8CXH - chains A and D of the 10 polymer chains in the assembly; structure by electron microscopy, 3.20 A resolution.

[Chain A]
Molecule: Ankyrin repeat family A protein 2, Envelope E protein
From: Zika virus
Reference sequence: chimeric construct of Q9H9E1, A0A142DS37: residues -134 to 0 from Q9H9E1 (ANRA2_HUMAN) positions 1-135 (UniProt number = residue number + 135); residues 1-504 from A0A142DS37 positions 291-794 (UniProt number = residue number + 290)
Sequence (639 residues; row label = number of the first residue in the row; numbers below 1 keep their minus sign (Met-134 is residue -134)):
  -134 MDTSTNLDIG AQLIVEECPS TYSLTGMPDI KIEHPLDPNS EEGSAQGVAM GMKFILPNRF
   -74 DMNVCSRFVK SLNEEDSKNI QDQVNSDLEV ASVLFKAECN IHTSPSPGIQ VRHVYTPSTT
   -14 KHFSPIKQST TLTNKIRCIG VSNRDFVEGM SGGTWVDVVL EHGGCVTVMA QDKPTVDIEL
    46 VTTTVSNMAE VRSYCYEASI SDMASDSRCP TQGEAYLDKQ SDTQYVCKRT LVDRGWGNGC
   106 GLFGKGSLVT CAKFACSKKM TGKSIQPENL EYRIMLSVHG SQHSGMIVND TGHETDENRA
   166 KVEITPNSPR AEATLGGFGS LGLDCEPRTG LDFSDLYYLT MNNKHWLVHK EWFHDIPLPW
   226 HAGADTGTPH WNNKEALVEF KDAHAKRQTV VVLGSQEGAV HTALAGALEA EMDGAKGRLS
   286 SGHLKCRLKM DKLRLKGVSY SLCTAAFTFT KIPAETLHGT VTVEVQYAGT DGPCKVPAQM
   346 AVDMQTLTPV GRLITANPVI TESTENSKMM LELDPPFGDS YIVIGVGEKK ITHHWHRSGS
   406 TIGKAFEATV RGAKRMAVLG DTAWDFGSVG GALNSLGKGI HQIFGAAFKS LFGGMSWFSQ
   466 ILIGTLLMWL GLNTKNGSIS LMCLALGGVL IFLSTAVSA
Disordered / not traced: -134 to 0, 151-160, 502-504
Disulfides: Cys3-Cys30, Cys60-Cys121, Cys74-Cys105, Cys92-Cys116, Cys190-Cys291, Cys308-Cys339

[Chain D]
Molecule: Membrane M protein
From: Zika virus
Reference sequence: A0A1S6LXE0 (A0A1S6LXE0_ZIKV); residues -214 to 3208 here correspond to UniProt positions 1-3423 (UniProt number = residue number + 215)
Sequence (3423 residues; numbered -214 to 3208; the number before each row is that of its first residue; numbers below 1 keep their minus sign (Met-214 is residue -214)):
  -214 MKNPKKKSGG FRIVNMLKRG VARVSPFGGL KRLPAGLLLG HGPIRMVLAI LAFLRFTAIK
  -154 PSLGLINRWG SVGKKEAMEI IKKFKKDLAA MLRIINARKE KKRRGADTSV GIVGLLLTTA
   -94 MAAEVTRRGS AYYMYLDRND AGEAISFPTT LGMNKCYIQI MDLGHMCDAT MSYECPMLDE
   -34 GVEPDDVDCW CNTTSTWVVY GTCHHKKGEA RRSRRAVTLP SHSTRKLQTR SQTWLESREY
    26 TKHLIRVENW IFRNPGFALA AAAIAWLLGS STSQKVIYLV MILLIAPAYS IRCIGVSNRD
    86 FVEGMSGGTW VDVVLEHGGC VTVMAQDKPT VDIELVTTTV SNMAEVRSYC YEASISDMAS
   146 DSRCPTQGEA YLDKQSDTQY VCKRTLVDRG WGNGCGLFGK GSLVTCAKFA CSKKMTGKSI
   206 QPENLEYRIM LSVHGSQHSG MIVNDTGHET DENRAKVEIT PNSPRAEATL GGFGSLGLDC
   266 EPRTGLDFSD LYYLTMNNKH WLVHKEWFHD IPLPWHAGAD TGTPHWNNKE ALVEFKDAHA
   326 KRQTVVVLGS QEGAVHTALA GALEAEMDGA KGRLSSGHLK CRLKMDKLRL KGVSYSLCTA
   386 AFTFTKIPAE TLHGTVTVEV QYAGTDGPCK VPAQMAVDMQ TLTPVGRLIT ANPVITESTE
   446 NSKMMLELDP PFGDSYIVIG VGEKKITHHW HRSGSTIGKA FEATVRGAKR MAVLGDTAWD
   506 FGSVGGALNS LGKGIHQIFG AAFKSLFGGM SWFSQILIGT LLMWLGLNTK NGSISLMCLA
   566 LGGVLIFLST AVSADVGCSV DFSKKETRCG TGVFVYNDVE AWRDRYKYHP DSPRRLAAAV
   626 KQAWEDGICG ISSVSRMENI MWRSVEGELN AILEENGVQL TVVVGSVKNP MWRGPQRLPV
   686 PVNELPHGWK AWGKSYFVRA AKTNNSFVVD GDTLKECPLK HRAWNSFLVE DHGFGVFHTS
   746 VWLKVREDYS LECDPAVIGT AVKGKEAVHS DLGYWIESEK NDTWRLKRAH LIEMKTCEWP
   806 KSHTLWTDGI EESDLIIPKS LAGPLSHHNT REGYRTQMKG PWHSEELEIR FEECPGTKVH
   866 VEETCGTRGP SLRSTTASGR VIEEWCCREC TMPPLSFRAK DGCWYGMEIR PRKEPESNLV
   926 RSMVTAGSTD HMDHFSLGVL VILLMVQEGL KKRMTTKIII STSMAVLVAM ILGGFSMSDL
   986 AKLAILMGAT FAEMNTGGDV AHLALIAAFK VRPALLVSFI FRANWTPRES MLLALASCLL
  1046 QTAISALEGD LMVLINGFAL AWLAIRAMVV PRTDNITLAI LAALTPLARG TLLVAWRAGL
  1106 ATCGGFMLLS LKGKGSVKKN LPFVMALGLT AVRLVDPINV VGLLLLTRSG KRSWPPSEVL
  1166 TAVGLICALA GGFAKADIEM AGPMAAVGLL IVSYVVSGKS VDMYIERAGD ITWEKDAEVT
  1226 GNSPRLDVAL DESGDFSLVE DDGPPMREII LKVVLMTICG MNPIAIPFAA GAWYVYVKTG
  1286 KRSGALWDVP APKEVKKGET TDGVYRVMTR RLLGSTQVGV GVMQEGVFHT MWHVTKGSAL
  1346 RSGEGRLDPY WGDVKQDLVS YCGPWKLDAA WDGHSEVQLL AVPPGERARN IQTLPGIFKT
  1406 KDGDIGAVAL DYPAGTSGSP ILDKCGRVIG LYGNGVVIKN GSYVSAITQG RREEETPVEC
  1466 FEPSMLKKKQ LTVLDLHPGA GKTRRVLPEI VREAIKTRLR TVILAPTRVV AAEMEEALRG
  1526 LPVRYMTTAV NVTHSGTEIV DLMCHATFTS RLLQPIRVPN YNLYIMDEAH FTDPSSIAAR
  1586 GYISTRVEMG EAAAIFMTAT PPGTRDAFPD SNSPIMDTEV EVPERAWSSG FDWVTDHSGK
  1646 TVWFVPSVRN GNEIAACLTK AGKRVIQLSR KTFETEFQKT KHQEWDFVVT TDISEMGANF
  1706 KADRVIDSRR CLKPVILDGE RVILAGPMPV THASAAQRRG RIGRNPNKPG DEYLYGGGCA
  1766 ETDEDHAHWL EARMLLDNIY LQDGLIASLY RPEADKVAAI EGEFKLRTEQ RKTFVELMKR
  1826 GDLPVWLAYQ VASAGITYTD RRWCFDGTTN NTIMEDSVPA EVWTRHGEKR VLKPRWMDAR
  1886 VCSDHAALKS FKEFAAGKRG AAFGVMEALG TLPGHMTERF QEAIDNLAVL MRAETGSRPY
  1946 KAAAAQLPET LETIMLLGLL GTVSLGIFFV LMRNKGIGKM GFGMVTLGAS AWLMWLSEIE
  2006 PARIACVLIV VFLLLVVLIP EPEKQRSPQD NQMAIIIMVA VGLLGLITAN ELGWLERTKS
  2066 DLSHLMGRRE EGATIGFSMD IDLRPASAWA IYAALTTFIT PAVQHAVTTS YNNYSLMAMA
  2126 TQAGVLFGMG KGMPFYAWDF GVPLLMMGCY SQLTPLTLIV AIILLVAHYM YLIPGLQAAA
  2186 ARAAQKRTAA GIMKNPVVDG IVVTDIDTMT IDPQVEKKMG QVLLIAVAVS SAILSRTAWG
  2246 WGEAGALITA ATSTLWEGSP NKYWNSSTAT SLCNIFRGSY LAGASLIYTV TRNAGLVKRR
  2306 GGGTGETLGE KWKARLNQMS ALEFYSYKKS GITEVCREEA RRALKDGVAT GGHAVSRGSA
  2366 KLRWLVERGY LQPYGKVIDL GCGRGGWSYY AATIRKVQEV KGYTKGGPGH EEPVLVQSYG
  2426 WNIVRLKSGV DVFHMAAEPC DTLLCDIGES SSSPEVEEAR TLRVLSMVGD WLEKRPGAFC
  2486 IKVLCPYTST MMETLERLQR RYGGGLVRVP LSRNSTHEMY WVSGAKSNTI KSVSTTSQLL
  2546 LGRMDGPRRP VKYEEDVNLG SGTRAVVSCA EAPNMKIIGN RIERIRSEHA ETWFFDENHP
  2606 YRTWAYHGSY EAPTQGSASS LINGVVRLLS KPWDVVTGVT GIAMTDTTPY GQQRVFKEKV
  2666 DTRVPDPQEG TRQVMSMVSS WLWKELGKHK RPRVCTKEEF INKVRSNAAL GAIFEEEKEW
  2726 KTAVEAVNDP RFWALVDKER EHHLRGECQS CVYNMMGKRE KKQGEFGKAK GSRAIWYMWL
  2786 GARFLEFEAL GFLNEDHWMG RENSGGGVEG LGLQRLGYVL EEMSRIPGGR MYADDTAGWD
  2846 TRISRFDLEN EALITNQMEK GHRALALAII KYTYQNKVVK VLRPAEKGKT VMDIISRQDQ
  2906 RGSGQVVTYA LNTFTNLVVQ LIRNMEAEEV LEMQDLWLLR RSEKVTNWLQ SNGWDRLKRM
  2966 AVSGDDCVVK PIDDRFAHAL RFLNDMGKVR KDTQEWKPST GWDNWEEVPF CSHHFNKLHL
  3026 KDGRSIVVPC RHQDELIGRA RVSPGAGWSI RETACLAKSY AQMWQLLYFH RRDLRLMANA
  3086 ICSSVPVDWV PTGRTTWSIH GKGEWMTTED MLVVWNRVWI EENDHMEDKT LVTKWTDIPY
  3146 LGKREDLWCG SLIGHRPRTT WAENIKNTVN MVRRIIGDEE KYMDYLSTQV RYLGEEGSTP
  3206 GVL
Disordered / not traced: -214 to 0, 76-3208

[Interface between chain A and chain D]
Residue-residue contacts (56):
  Asn8(A) with Arg15(D)
  Glu26(A) with Arg15(D), salt bridge
  Trp211(A) with Trp19(D)
  Leu212(A) with Leu12(D)
  Val213(A) with His7(D)
  His214(A) with His7(D); Arg10(D)
  Glu216(A) with Arg10(D), salt bridge
  Trp217(A) with Pro5(D), hydrogen bond (side chain-backbone); Ser6(D); His7(D)
  Asp220(A) with Pro5(D)
  Ile221(A) with Leu4(D), hydrophobic
  Pro222(A) with Ala1(D), hydrogen bond (backbone-backbone); Thr3(D); Leu4(D)
  Leu223(A) with Ala1(D)
  Ala241(A) with Ala1(D), hydrophobic
  Gln261(A) with Ala1(D); Leu4(D)
  Ala264(A) with Leu4(D), hydrophobic
  His266(A) with Trp19(D), hydrogen bond (backbone-side chain); Leu20(D)
  Ala268(A) with Pro5(D); Ser6(D); His7(D), hydrogen bond (backbone-backbone)
  Leu269(A) with Trp19(D)
  Ala270(A) with His7(D); Ser8(D), hydrogen bond (backbone-backbone); Glu24(D)
  Gly271(A) with His7(D); Lys11(D); Leu12(D), hydrogen bond (backbone-backbone); Thr18(D)
  Ala272(A) with His7(D); Trp19(D), hydrogen bond (backbone-backbone)
  Leu273(A) with Leu12(D), hydrophobic; Thr14(D); Ser16(D)
  Glu274(A) with Trp19(D)
  Ser286(A) with Thr14(D); Ser16(D)
  Gly287(A) with Thr14(D)
  Ala422(A) with Gln13(D)
  Val423(A) with Gln13(D); Thr14(D); Arg15(D)
  Gly458(A) with Thr9(D)
  Gly459(A) with Thr9(D)
  Met460(A) with Ser8(D)
  Ser461(A) with Ser8(D)
  Trp462(A) with Tyr25(D), hydrophobic
  Phe463(A) with Leu29(D), hydrophobic
  Leu467(A) with Leu69(D), hydrophobic
  Trp474(A) with Ser58(D)
  Ala501(A) with Gln13(D)
Also at the interface, not in a pair above, chain A (46 interface residues in all): Gly28, Leu196, Leu201, Val265, Thr267, Ser285, Lys419, Arg420, Leu471, Phe497
Also at the interface, not in a pair above, chain D (27 interface residues in all): Gln17, Glu21, His28, Ile62

[Summary]
46 residues of chain A face 27 of chain D across their interface, with 7 hydrogen bonds and 2 salt bridges.
Polar pairs include Glu26(A)-Arg15(D), Glu216(A)-Arg10(D) and Trp217(A)-Pro5(D).
Here chain A is Ankyrin repeat family A protein 2, Envelope E protein and chain D is Membrane M protein, both
from Zika virus. Entry 8CXH (Structures of Zika Virus in Complex with Antibodies Targeting E Dimer Epitopes
and Basis for Neutralization ...) was determined by electron microscopy.
